Entry 6R9G (electron microscopy, 3.70 A resolution); this record covers chains B and C of the 7 polymer chains in the assembly.

Chain B:
Name: DNA-directed RNA polymerase subunit alpha
Organism: Escherichia coli (strain K12)
Notes: EC 2.7.7.6
UniProt: P0A7Z4 (RPOA_ECOLI); numbering as in UniProt (aligned over 1-329)
Sequence (329 residues; row label = number of the first residue in the row):
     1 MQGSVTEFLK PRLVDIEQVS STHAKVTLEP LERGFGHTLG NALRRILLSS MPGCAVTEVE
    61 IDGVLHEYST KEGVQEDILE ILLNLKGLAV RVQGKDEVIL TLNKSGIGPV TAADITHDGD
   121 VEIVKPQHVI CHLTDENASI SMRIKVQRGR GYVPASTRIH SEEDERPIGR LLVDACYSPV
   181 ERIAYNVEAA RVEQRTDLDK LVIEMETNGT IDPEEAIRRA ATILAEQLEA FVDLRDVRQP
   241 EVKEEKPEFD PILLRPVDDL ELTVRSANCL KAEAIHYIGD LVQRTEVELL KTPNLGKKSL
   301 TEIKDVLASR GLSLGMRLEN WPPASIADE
Disordered / not traced: 1-4, 236-329
Swiss-Prot annotation at these positions:
  - region: Glu162 to Glu165 (Required for interaction with Crp at class II promoters)
  - modified residue: Arg265 (ADP-ribosylarginine), Lys297 (N6-acetyllysine), Lys298 (N6-acetyllysine)
  - mutagenesis: Arg45 (R45C: In rpoA112; temperature-sensitive, blocks RNA polymerase assembly), Glu162 to Glu165 (5-fold decrease in CRP-class II promoter-dependent transcription), Glu165 (E165K: 5-fold decrease in CRP-class II promoter-dependent transcription), Arg191 (R191C: In rpoA101; temperature-sensitive)

Chain C:
Name: DNA-directed RNA polymerase subunit beta
Organism: Escherichia coli (strain K12)
Notes: EC 2.7.7.6
UniProt: P0A8V2 (RPOB_ECOLI); residue numbers follow UniProt; this construct covers 1-1342
Sequence (1342 residues; numbered 1 to 1342; the number before each row is that of its first residue):
     1 MVYSYTEKKR IRKDFGKRPQ VLDVPYLLSI QLDSFQKFIE QDPEGQYGLE AAFRSVFPIQ
    61 SYSGNSELQY VSYRLGEPVF DVQECQIRGV TYSAPLRVKL RLVIYEREAP EGTVKDIKEQ
   121 EVYMGEIPLM TDNGTFVING TERVIVSQLH RSPGVFFDSD KGKTHSSGKV LYNARIIPYR
   181 GSWLDFEFDP KDNLFVRIDR RRKLPATIIL RALNYTTEQI LDLFFEKVIF EIRDNKLQME
   241 LVPERLRGET ASFDIEANGK VYVEKGRRIT ARHIRQLEKD DVKLIEVPVE YIAGKVVAKD
   301 YIDESTGELI CAANMELSLD LLAKLSQSGH KRIETLFTND LDHGPYISET LRVDPTNDRL
   361 SALVEIYRMM RPGEPPTREA AESLFENLFF SEDRYDLSAV GRMKFNRSLL REEIEGSGIL
   421 SKDDIIDVMK KLIDIRNGKG EVDDIDHLGN RRIRSVGEMA ENQFRVGLVR VERAVKERLS
   481 LGDLDTLMPQ DMINAKPISA AVKEFFGSSQ LSQFMDQNNP LSEITHKRRI SALGPGGLTR
   541 ERAGFEVRDV HPTHYGRVCP IETPEGPNIG LINSLSVYAQ TNEYGFLETP YRKVTDGVVT
   601 DEIHYLSAIE EGNYVIAQAN SNLDEEGHFV EDLVTCRSKG ESSLFSRDQV DYMDVSTQQV
   661 VSVGASLIPF LEHDDANRAL MGANMQRQAV PTLRADKPLV GTGMERAVAV DSGVTAVAKR
   721 GGVVQYVDAS RIVIKVNEDE MYPGEAGIDI YNLTKYTRSN QNTCINQMPC VSLGEPVERG
   781 DVLADGPSTD LGELALGQNM RVAFMPWNGY NFEDSILVSE RVVQEDRFTT IHIQELACVS
   841 RDTKLGPEEI TADIPNVGEA ALSKLDESGI VYIGAEVTGG DILVGKVTPK GETQLTPEEK
   901 LLRAIFGEKA SDVKDSSLRV PNGVSGTVID VQVFTRDGVE KDKRALEIEE MQLKQAKKDL
   961 SEELQILEAG LFSRIRAVLV AGGVEAEKLD KLPRDRWLEL GLTDEEKQNQ LEQLAEQYDE
  1021 LKHEFEKKLE AKRRKITQGD DLAPGVLKIV KVYLAVKRRI QPGDKMAGRH GNKGVISKIN
  1081 PIEDMPYDEN GTPVDIVLNP LGVPSRMNIG QILETHLGMA AKGIGDKINA MLKQQQEVAK
  1141 LREFIQRAYD LGADVRQKVD LSTFSDEEVM RLAENLRKGM PIATPVFDGA KEAEIKELLK
  1201 LGDLPTSGQI RLYDGRTGEQ FERPVTVGYM YMLKLNHLVD DKMHARSTGS YSLVTQQPLG
  1261 GKAQFGGQRF GEMEVWALEA YGAAYTLQEM LTVKSDDVNG RTKMYKNIVD GNHQMEPGMP
  1321 ESFNVLLKEI RSLGINIELE DE
Disordered / not traced: 1342
Swiss-Prot annotation at these positions:
  - modified residue (N6-acetyllysine): Lys1022, Lys1200
  - mutagenesis: Ile561 (I561S: Resistant to antibiotics salinamide A and B), Ile569 (I569S: Resistant to antibiotics salinamide A and B), Ala665 (A665E: Resistant to antibiotics salinamide A and B), Asp675 (D675A/G: Resistant to antibiotics salinamide A and B), Asn677 (N677H/K: Resistant to antibiotics salinamide A and B), Leu680 (L680M: Resistant to antibiotics salinamide A and B), Glu813 (E813K: Disrupts the enzyme's active center)

Chain B / chain C interface:
Residue-residue contacts - 6 pairs, chain B then chain C:
  Gly34(B) with Glu1083(C)
  His37(B) with Arg1216(C)
  Asn41(B) with Arg1216(C); Thr1217(C), hydrogen bond (side chain-backbone)
  Arg45(B) with Glu1219(C), salt bridge
  Tyr185(B) with Thr1217(C)
Also at the interface, not in a pair above, chain B (7 interface residues in all): Arg33, Arg44
Also at the interface, not in a pair above, chain C (6 interface residues in all): Glu820, Gly1218

Summary:
The interface between chain B and chain C involves 7 residues on one side and 6 on the other, with 1 hydrogen
bond and 1 salt bridge. Polar contacts include Arg45(B)-Glu1219(C) and Asn41(B)-Thr1217(C).
Here chain B is DNA-directed RNA polymerase subunit alpha and chain C is DNA-directed RNA polymerase subunit
beta, both from Escherichia coli (strain K12). Entry 6R9G (Structural basis of transcription inhibition by the
DNA mimic Ocr protein of bacteriophage T7) was determined by electron microscopy together with 6R9B from the
same study.
